PDB entry 8DVF | electron microscopy, 3.30 A resolution | chains H and T of the 9 polymer chains in the assembly

# Chain H
Molecule: DNA primase
From: Escherichia phage T4
Notes: EC 2.7.7.-
Reference sequence: P04520 (PRIM_BPT4); residue numbers follow UniProt; this construct covers 3-341
Sequence (342 residues; row label = number of the first residue in the row):
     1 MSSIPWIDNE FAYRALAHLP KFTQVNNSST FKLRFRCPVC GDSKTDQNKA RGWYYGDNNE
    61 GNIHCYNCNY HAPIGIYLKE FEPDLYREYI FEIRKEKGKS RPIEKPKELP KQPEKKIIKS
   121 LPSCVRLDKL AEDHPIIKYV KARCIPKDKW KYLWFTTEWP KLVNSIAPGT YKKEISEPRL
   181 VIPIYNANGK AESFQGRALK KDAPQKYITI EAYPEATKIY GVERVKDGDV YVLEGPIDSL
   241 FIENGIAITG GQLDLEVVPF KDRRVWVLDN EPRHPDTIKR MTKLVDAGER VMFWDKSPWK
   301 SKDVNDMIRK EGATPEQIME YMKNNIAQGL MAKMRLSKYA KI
Disordered / not traced: 1-2, 98-114, 342
Differences from the reference sequence: initiating methionine (1); expression tag (2, 342)
Swiss-Prot annotation at these positions:
  - binding site (Zn(2+)): Cys37, Cys40, Cys65, Cys68
What the authors report for this chain:
  - binding site for the 5-nt DNA strand (chain T): Trp53, Tyr55, His64, Tyr66, His71
  - catalytic residues: Glu234 (proposed by the authors, not directly observed)

# Chain T
Molecule: 5-nt DNA strand
Sequence (5 nucleotides; numbered 2008 to 2012; the number before each row is that of its first residue):
  2008 GGCTG

# Chain H / chain T interface
Residue-residue contacts (14):
  Lys32(H) - DC2010(T)  salt bridge to the phosphate
  Arg34(H) - DG2009(T)  hydrogen bond to the base
  Arg51(H) - DC2010(T)  base contact
  Trp53(H) - DC2010(T)  base contact
  Tyr55(H) - DT2011(T)  hydrogen bond to the phosphate
  Asn58(H) - DG2012(T)  hydrogen bond to the base
  His64(H) - DT2011(T)  hydrogen bond to the base
  Tyr66(H) - DC2010(T)  stacking on the base
  Tyr66(H) - DT2011(T)  hydrogen bond to the phosphate
  His71(H) - DT2011(T)  base contact
  His71(H) - DG2012(T)  base contact
  Pro204(H) - DG2008(T)  phosphate contact
  Gln205(H) - DG2008(T)  hydrogen bond to the sugar
  Ile208(H) - DG2008(T)  phosphate contact
Interface residues without a listed pair, chain H (14 interface residues in all): Asn62, Lys279

# In short
The interface between chain H and chain T involves 14 residues on one side and 5 on the other, with 6 hydrogen
bonds, 1 salt bridge and 1 aromatic stacking contact. Polar contacts include Arg34(H)-DG2009(T),
Asn58(H)-DG2012(T) and His64(H)-DT2011(T). From the paper: the catalytic residue Glu234(H); a binding site for
the 5-nt DNA strand (chain T) at Trp53(H), Tyr55(H) and His64(H) among others.
Here chain H is DNA primase (Escherichia phage T4) and chain T is a 5-nt DNA strand. Entry 8DVF (T4
Bacteriophage primosome with single strand DNA, state 1) was determined by electron microscopy together with
8DTP, 8DUE, 8DVI, 8DW6, 8DWJ, 8G0Z and 8GAO from the same study.
